Entry 5A4T (X-ray diffraction, 2.15 A resolution); this record covers chain A.

# Chain A
Molecule: Dual specificity tyrosine-phosphorylation- regulated kinase 1A
Source organism: Homo sapiens
Notes: EC 2.7.12.1
Reference sequence: Q13627 (DYR1A_HUMAN); residues 126-490 here = UniProt positions 126-490
Amino-acid sequence (368 residues; numbered 123 to 490; the number before each row is that of its first residue):
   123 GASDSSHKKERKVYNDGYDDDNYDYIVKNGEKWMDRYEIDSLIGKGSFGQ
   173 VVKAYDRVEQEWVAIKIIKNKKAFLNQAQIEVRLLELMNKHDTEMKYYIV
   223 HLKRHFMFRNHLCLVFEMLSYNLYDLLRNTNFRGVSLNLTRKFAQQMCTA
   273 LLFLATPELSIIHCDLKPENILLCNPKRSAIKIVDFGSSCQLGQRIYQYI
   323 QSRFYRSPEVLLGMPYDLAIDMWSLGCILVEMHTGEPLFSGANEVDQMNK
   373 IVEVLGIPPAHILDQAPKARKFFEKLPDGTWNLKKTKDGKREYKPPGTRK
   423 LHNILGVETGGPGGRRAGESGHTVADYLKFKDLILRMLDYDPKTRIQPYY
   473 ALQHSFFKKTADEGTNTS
Not modelled in the structure: 123-133, 409-413, 481-490
Sequence notes: expression tag (123-125)
Modified positions: Y321 (o-phosphotyrosine; PTR)
Residues lining bound ligands: AJG (N-(6-cyano-3H-1,3-benzothiazol-2-ylidene)ethanamide): I165, V173, A186, K188, V222, F238, E239, M240, L241, S242, L294, V306

# In short
Bound to chain A: compound AJG.
Chain A is Dual specificity tyrosine-phosphorylation- regulated kinase 1A (Homo sapiens); the structure,
DYRK1A in complex with nitrile benzothiazole fragment, was determined by X-ray diffraction, deposited together
with 5A3X, 5A4E, 5A4L, 5A4Q and 5A54.
